7ZWZ - chains A and B; structure by X-ray diffraction, 1.40 A resolution.

Chain A:
Name: B-cell lymphoma 6 protein
Organism: Homo sapiens
Reference sequence: P41182 (BCL6_HUMAN); residues 5-129 here = UniProt positions 5-129
Sequence (128 residues; row label = number of the first residue in the row):
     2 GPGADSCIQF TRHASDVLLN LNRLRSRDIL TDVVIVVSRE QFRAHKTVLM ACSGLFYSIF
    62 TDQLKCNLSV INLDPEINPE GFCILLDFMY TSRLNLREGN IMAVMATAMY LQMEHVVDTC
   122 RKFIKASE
Not modelled in the structure: 2-4
Construct notes: expression tag (2-4)
Small-molecule neighbours: K6I (N-(2-fluorophenyl)-2-[3-(3-methylbutyl)-4-oxidanylidene-pteridin-2-yl]sulfanyl-ethanamide): N21, R24, L25, R28, M51, A52, C53, S54, G55, Y58, Q113, M114, E115, H116
Swiss-Prot annotation at these positions:
  - mutagenesis: N21 (N21K: Abolishes interaction with NCOR2 and HDAC2, no effect on interaction with CTBP1 and transcriptional autoinhibition; when associated with A-116 and 376-Q--Q-379), S59 (S59A: Abolished ubiquitination by the SCF(FBXL17) complex), H116 (H116A: Abolishes interaction with NCOR2 and HDAC2, no effect on interaction with CTBP1 and transcriptional autoinhibition; when associated with K-21 and 376-Q--Q-379)
What the authors report for this chain:
  - binding site for K6I: N21, M51, C53 to G55, Y58, E115, H116

Chain B:
Name: Ala-trp-val-ile-pro-ala
Sequence (6 residues; each row starts with the number of its first residue; numbering starts at 0):
     0 AWVIPA

How chain A and chain B interact:
Contacting residue pairs (11; chain A residue first):
  C8(A) - P4(B)
  I9(A) - W1(B)  hydrophobic
  I9(A) - V2(B)
  Q10(A) - A0(B)
  Q10(A) - W1(B)
  Q10(A) - V2(B)  hydrogen bond (backbone-backbone)
  Q10(A) - P4(B)
  F11(A) - A0(B)
  F11(A) - W1(B)
  T12(A) - A0(B)  hydrogen bond (backbone-backbone)
  T12(A) - V2(B)
Also at the interface, not in a pair above, chain B (5 interface residues in all): I3

In short:
Chain A and chain B each contribute 5 residues to their interface; the contacts include 2 hydrogen bonds.
Main-chain hydrogen bonds include Q10(A)-V2(B) and T12(A)-A0(B). Ligands of chain A: compound K6I. UniProt
lists 3 mutagenesis sites on chain A. The paper reports a binding site for K6I at N21(A), M51(A) and C53(A)
among others.
Here chain A is B-cell lymphoma 6 protein (Homo sapiens) and chain B is Ala-trp-val-ile-pro-ala. Entry 7ZWZ
(Crystal structure of human BCL6 BTB domain in complex with compound 22) was determined by X-ray diffraction,
deposited together with 7ZWN, 7ZWO, 7ZWP, 7ZWR, 7ZWS, 7ZWU and 3 further entries.
